Entry 7TAX (electron microscopy, 2.80 A resolution); this record covers chains K and X of the 14 polymer chains in the assembly.

# Chain K
Name: AcrIF24
Amino-acid sequence (228 residues; each row starts with the number of its first residue):
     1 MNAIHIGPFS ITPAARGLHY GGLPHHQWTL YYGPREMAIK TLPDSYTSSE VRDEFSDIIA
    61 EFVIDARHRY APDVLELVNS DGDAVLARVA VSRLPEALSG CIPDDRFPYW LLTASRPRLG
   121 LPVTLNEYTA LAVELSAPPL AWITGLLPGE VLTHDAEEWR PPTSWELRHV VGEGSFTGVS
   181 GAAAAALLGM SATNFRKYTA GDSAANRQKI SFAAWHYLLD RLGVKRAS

# Chain X
Molecule: 19-nt DNA strand
Sequence (19 nucleotides; row label = number of the first residue in the row):
     1 TTAGCTCGAA TCGAGCTAT

# Interface between chain K and chain X
Contacting residue pairs (14; chain K residue first):
  Gly189(K) - DG13(X)  phosphate contact
  Met190(K) - DG13(X)  phosphate contact
  Ser191(K) - DG13(X)  hydrogen bond to the phosphate
  Thr193(K) - DA14(X)  hydrogen bond to the base
  Thr193(K) - DG15(X)  base contact
  Asn194(K) - DC12(X)  hydrogen bond to the phosphate
  Asn194(K) - DG13(X)  phosphate contact
  Lys197(K) - DC12(X)  base contact
  Lys197(K) - DG13(X)  base contact
  Tyr198(K) - DC12(X)  hydrogen bond to the phosphate
  Arg207(K) - DT11(X)  phosphate contact
  Gln208(K) - DT11(X)  sugar contact
  Gln208(K) - DC12(X)  base contact
  Lys209(K) - DT11(X)  hydrogen bond to the phosphate

# In short
10 residues of chain K and 5 residues of chain X are in contact; the contacts include 5 hydrogen bonds. Polar
contacts include Thr193(K)-DA14(X), Ser191(K)-DG13(X) and Asn194(K)-DC12(X).
Chain K is AcrIF24 and chain X is a 19-nt DNA strand; the structure, Cryo-EM structure of the
Csy-AcrIF24-promoter DNA complex, was determined by electron microscopy, deposited together with 7T3J, 7T3K,
7T3L and 7TAW.
